4AR5 - chain A; structure by X-ray diffraction, 1.00 A resolution.

# Chain A
Name: Rubredoxin
From: Pyrococcus furiosus
Reference sequence: P24297 (RUBR_PYRFU); residues 0-53 here correspond to UniProt positions 1-54 (UniProt number = residue number + 1)
Sequence (54 residues; numbered 0 to 53; the number before each row is that of its first residue; numbering starts at 0):
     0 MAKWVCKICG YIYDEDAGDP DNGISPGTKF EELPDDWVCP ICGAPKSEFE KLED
Curated features (UniProtKB/Swiss-Prot):
  - binding site (Fe cation): Cys-5, Cys-8, Cys-38, Cys-41
Metal / ion sites: Fe ion: Cys-5, Cys-8, Cys-38, Cys-41

# In short
Cys-5, Cys-8, Cys-38 and Cys-41 coordinate a Fe ion ion. Curated annotation (UniProt) lists 4 Fe
cation-binding residues.
Chain A is Rubredoxin (Pyrococcus furiosus); the structure, X-ray crystallographic structure of the oxidised
form perdeuterated Pyrococcus furiosus rubredoxin in D2O at 295K (in ..., was determined by X-ray diffraction
together with 4AR6 from the same study.
